7UM0 - chains A and C of the 6 polymer chains in the assembly; structure by electron microscopy, 3.80 A resolution.

Chain A:
Name: DNA-directed RNA polymerase subunit
Organism: Bacillus phage AR9
UniProtKB: A0A172JIC8 (A0A172JIC8_9CAUD); residues 1-464 here = UniProt positions 1-464
Chain sequence (464 residues; row label = number of the first residue in the row):
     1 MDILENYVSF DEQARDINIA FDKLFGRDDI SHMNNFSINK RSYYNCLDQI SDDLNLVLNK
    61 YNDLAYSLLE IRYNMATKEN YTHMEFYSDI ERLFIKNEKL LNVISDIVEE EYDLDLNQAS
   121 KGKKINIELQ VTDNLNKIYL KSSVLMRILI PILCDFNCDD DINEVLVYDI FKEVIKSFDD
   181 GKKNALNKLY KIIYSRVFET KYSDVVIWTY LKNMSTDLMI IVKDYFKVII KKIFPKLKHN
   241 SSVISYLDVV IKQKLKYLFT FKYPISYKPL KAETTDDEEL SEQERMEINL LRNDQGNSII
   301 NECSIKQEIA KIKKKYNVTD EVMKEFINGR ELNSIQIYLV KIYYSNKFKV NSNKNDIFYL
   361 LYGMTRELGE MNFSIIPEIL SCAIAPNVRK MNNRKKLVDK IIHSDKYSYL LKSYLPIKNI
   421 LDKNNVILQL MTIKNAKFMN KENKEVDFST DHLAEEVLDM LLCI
Unresolved in the structure: 1-5
Reported in the primary citation:
  - mutagenesis - V206G: increased catalytic activity on -10T-containing promoters
  - mutagenesis - Y246A: abolished catalytic activity on dsDNA
  - mutagenesis - S245E, Y246A: unchanged catalytic activity on fork template
  - mutagenesis - S245E: decreased catalytic activity on dsDNA template
  - mutagenesis - R389A/K390A/R394A/K395A/K396A: decreased catalytic activity

Chain C:
Name: DNA-directed RNA polymerase
Organism: Bacillus phage AR9
Notes: EC 2.7.7.6
UniProtKB: A0A172JHZ2 (A0A172JHZ2_9CAUD); residues 1-665 here = UniProt positions 1-665
Chain sequence (665 residues; each row starts with the number of its first residue):
     1 MDDISVIKNE DYEGSHRFLA EELLMPNANK TDGNRSTMFC SHLAQAVTLQ KAEPPLVYTN
    61 FENQVGKYST AGYRKANSNY KVIEKIYKND YNYVLIVQDQ ETGEYTLFER AECEFLTEHY
   121 GFQWDNDKID SLKKDDTIEK DTVLYKNTCY DENMNFGYGV NLNAAYFSYK NETLEDAIVI
   181 SESAAKKLGT FSVNKVKVSV NTNDILLNLY GDNENYKGFP DIGEHIKNQI IASRRRFDYN
   241 TALYELKNLN EMRDSDTPFF ADGKIVDIEI FSNVPEEELK VQKYNEQVLY YINKQKEFSN
   301 NVYQKLKKIV EGKDNNVSDK LLHFYNNCKM RIDENISYTY QNSKFSGFIM EFTILEEEPL
   361 NKGSKITGRY GNKGVISKIL PDDQMPTVAE GRFKGLKADI CLNPLGVFNR LNPSQLIEQE
   421 LNWIAKFIRK DMEEAGSNEE KVSILLDFLN RVNKEETELM EEFINSLNKT ELEEFLNDII
   481 ENGIPICQKP FFGNIGLDEL WELYNHYDHI DYFKCEGIST PLIIGEIYMV RLKHEPHSKF
   541 SARSTSFMNL RGLPAKSKNF KEHKDLYSKT PVRIGNMEIS NLSLTNEMGS IMDMLNSYSN
   601 NETNRRELIM QLLTGNPFDT NIDLSDVESG TSKILKSLFT CLGLSIDDVE EEWENKLNGK
   661 VEDEK
Unresolved in the structure: 650-665

Chain A / chain C interface:
Residue-residue contacts (30; chain A residue first):
  Glu287(A) with Asn549(C)
  Ile288(A) with Lys556(C); Lys558(C)
  Leu291(A) with Met548(C)
  Arg292(A) with Phe547(C)
  Gln295(A) with Arg605(C); Arg606(C)
  Ile299(A) with Arg606(C); Ile609(C), hydrophobic
  Glu302(A) with Met610(C)
  Cys303(A) with Met610(C), hydrophobic
  Tyr338(A) with Thr241(C)
  Lys341(A) with Tyr244(C)
  Ile342(A) with Tyr244(C), hydrophobic
  Ser345(A) with Tyr244(C)
  Ser413(A) with Lys247(C)
  Tyr414(A) with Leu243(C), hydrogen bond (side chain-backbone); Leu246(C); Lys247(C)
  Pro416(A) with Lys283(C); Tyr284(C)
  Ile417(A) with Tyr284(C), hydrophobic
  Asn419(A) with Gln282(C); Tyr284(C)
  Ile420(A) with Phe237(C), hydrophobic
  Lys423(A) with Tyr239(C)
  Asn424(A) with Tyr239(C), hydrogen bond
  Ile427(A) with Leu243(C), hydrophobic
  Leu430(A) with Leu243(C), hydrophobic
  Leu461(A) with Leu243(C), hydrophobic
Also at the interface, not in a pair above, chain A (31 interface residues in all): Glu279, Leu290, Asn293, Asp294, Gly296, Ile300, Lys349, Leu410
Also at the interface, not in a pair above, chain C (26 interface residues in all): Asn213, Tyr216, Asp254, Lys539, Thr545, Leu550, Leu613

Overview:
31 residues of chain A face 26 of chain C across their interface; the contacts include 2 hydrogen bonds. Among
the polar pairs are Tyr414(A)-Leu243(C) and Asn424(A)-Tyr239(C). From the paper: V206G of chain A increases
catalytic activity on -10T-containing promoters; Y246A of chain A abolishes catalytic activity on dsDNA; 4
substitutions were tested in all.
Chain A is DNA-directed RNA polymerase subunit and chain C is DNA-directed RNA polymerase, both from Bacillus
phage AR9; the structure, Structure of the phage AR9 non-virion RNA polymerase holoenzyme in complex with two
DNA oligonucleotides containing ..., was determined by electron microscopy (same publication as 7S00, 7S01 and
7UM1).
